6NUE - chains J and I of the 11 polymer chains in the assembly; structure by electron microscopy, 3.30 A resolution.

# Chain J
Molecule: CRISPR system single-strand-specific deoxyribonuclease Cas10/Csm1 (subtype III-A)
Organism: Streptococcus thermophilus
Notes: EC 3.1.-.-, 2.7.7.-
UniProt: A0A0A7HFE1 (CAS10_STRTR); residues 1-758 here = UniProt positions 1-758
Amino-acid sequence (758 residues; row label = number of the first residue in the row):
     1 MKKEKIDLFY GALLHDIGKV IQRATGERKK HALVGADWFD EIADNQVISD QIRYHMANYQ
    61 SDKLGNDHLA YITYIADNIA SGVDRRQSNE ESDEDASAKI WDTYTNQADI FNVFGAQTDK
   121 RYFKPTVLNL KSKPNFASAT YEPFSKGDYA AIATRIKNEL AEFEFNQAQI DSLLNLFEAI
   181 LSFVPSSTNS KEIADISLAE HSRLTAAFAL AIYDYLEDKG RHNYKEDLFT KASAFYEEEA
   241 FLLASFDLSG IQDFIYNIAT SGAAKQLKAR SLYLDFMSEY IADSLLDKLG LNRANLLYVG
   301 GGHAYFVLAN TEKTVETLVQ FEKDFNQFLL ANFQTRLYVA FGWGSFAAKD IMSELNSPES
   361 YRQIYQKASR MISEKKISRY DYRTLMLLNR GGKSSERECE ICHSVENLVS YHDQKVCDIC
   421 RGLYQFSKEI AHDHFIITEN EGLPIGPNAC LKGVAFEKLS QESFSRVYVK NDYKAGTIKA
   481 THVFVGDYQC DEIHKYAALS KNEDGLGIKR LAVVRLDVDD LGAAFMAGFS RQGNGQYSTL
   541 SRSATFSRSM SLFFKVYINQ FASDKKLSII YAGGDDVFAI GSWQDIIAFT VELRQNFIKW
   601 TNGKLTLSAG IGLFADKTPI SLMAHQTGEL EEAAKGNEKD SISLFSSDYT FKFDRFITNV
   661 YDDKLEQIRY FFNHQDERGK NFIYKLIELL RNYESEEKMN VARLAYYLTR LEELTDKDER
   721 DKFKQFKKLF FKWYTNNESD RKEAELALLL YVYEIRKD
Not modelled in the structure: 1-2, 83-104, 758
Ligand contacts: ATP (adenosine-5'-triphosphate): Tyr298, His303, Tyr305, Asp519, Asp520, Leu521, Ser547, Met550, Gly574, Asp575, Lys635
Swiss-Prot annotation at these positions:
  - mutagenesis: Asp16 (D16A: Dramatically decreased ssDNase activity. Wild-type synthesis of cOA), Asp575 to Asp576 (Wild-type ssDNase activity. No synthesis of cOA)
Reported in the primary citation:
  - binding site for ATP: Tyr298, His303, Leu521, Asp575, Lys635
  - catalytic residues: Asp16 (proposed by the authors, not directly observed)
  - allosteric site: Gln266, Arg397, His412, Tyr424, Lys495, Lys617

# Chain I
Molecule: CRISPR type III-associated RAMP protein Csm4
Organism: Streptococcus thermophilus
UniProt: A0A0A7HGA1 (A0A0A7HGA1_STRTR); residues 1-299 here = UniProt positions 1-299
Amino-acid sequence (299 residues; numbered 1 to 299; the number before each row is that of its first residue):
     1 MTYKLYIMTF QNAHFGSGTL DSSKLTFSAD RIFSALVLES LKMGKLDAFL AEANQDKFTL
    61 TDAFPFQFGP FLPKPIGYPK HDQIDQSVDV KEVRRQAKLS KKLQFLALEN VDDYLNGELF
   121 ENEEHAVIDT VTKNQPHKDG NLYQVATTRF SNDTSLYVIA NESDLLNELM SSLQYSGLGG
   181 KRSSGFGRFE LDIQNIPLEL SDRLTKNHSD KVMSLTTALP VDADLEEAME DGHYLLTKSS
   241 GFAFSHATNE NYRKQDLYKF ASGSTFSKTF EGQIVDVRPL DFPHAVLNYA KPLFFKLEV
Not modelled in the structure: 1-2, 298-299
Ligand contacts: ATP (adenosine-5'-triphosphate): Arg94, Arg95, Lys98

# Chain J / chain I interface
Contacting residue pairs (54; chain J residue first):
  Ile258(J) with Asp21(I)
  Gln334(J) with Asp256(I); Tyr258(I), hydrogen bond
  Thr335(J) with Leu236(I); Thr237(I); Tyr258(I)
  Arg362(J) with Val90(I)
  Gln366(J) with His81(I)
  Arg370(J) with His81(I), hydrogen bond
  Ile377(J) with His233(I); Tyr234(I)
  Ser378(J) with Tyr234(I)
  Arg379(J) with Tyr234(I), hydrogen bond (backbone-side chain)
  Tyr380(J) with Met229(I); Tyr234(I), hydrogen bond (backbone-side chain); Leu236(I), hydrophobic
  Asp381(J) with Glu226(I); Met229(I)
  Tyr382(J) with Leu225(I), hydrophobic; Glu226(I), hydrogen bond (backbone-side chain)
  Met386(J) with Asp222(I); Leu225(I), hydrophobic
  Leu388(J) with Asp256(I); Tyr258(I), hydrophobic
  Asn389(J) with Asp256(I), hydrogen bond (side chain-backbone); Leu257(I); Tyr258(I)
  Gly391(J) with Gln255(I)
  Gly392(J) with Gln255(I)
  Lys393(J) with Gln255(I); Pro279(I)
  Ser394(J) with Pro279(I), hydrogen bond (side chain-backbone); Leu280(I), hydrogen bond (side chain-backbone)
  Glu396(J) with Phe242(I); Glu250(I); Asn251(I); Tyr252(I); Arg253(I), hydrogen bond (side chain-backbone)
  Glu398(J) with Phe242(I)
  His403(J) with Gly18(I); Thr19(I)
  Gly522(J) with Arg94(I)
  Ala527(J) with Val90(I)
  Lys617(J) with Leu142(I)
  Pro619(J) with Asp21(I); Gln144(I)
  Ser621(J) with Asp21(I), hydrogen bond
  Leu622(J) with Asp21(I); Gln144(I)
  Gln626(J) with Thr130(I)
  Glu629(J) with Ile128(I)
  Glu632(J) with Lys102(I), salt bridge
  Lys639(J) with Lys91(I); Arg95(I)
Also at the interface, not in a pair above, chain J (40 interface residues in all): Asn257, Ala259, Leu385, Ser395, Asp520, Leu521, Ala523, Met526
Also at the interface, not in a pair above, chain I (35 interface residues in all): Pro220, Leu235, Phe260

# Summary
Chain J and chain I form an interface of 40 and 35 residues respectively; the contacts include 10 hydrogen
bonds and 1 salt bridge. Polar contacts include Glu632(J)-Lys102(I), Gln334(J)-Tyr258(I) and
Arg370(J)-His81(I). The paper reports the catalytic residue Asp16(J); a binding site for ATP at Tyr298(J),
His303(J) and Leu521(J) among others.
Chain J is CRISPR system single-strand-specific deoxyribonuclease Cas10/Csm1 (subtype III-A) and chain I is
CRISPR type III-associated RAMP protein Csm4, both from Streptococcus thermophilus; the structure, Small
conformation of apo CRISPR_Csm complex, was determined by electron microscopy, deposited together with 6NUD.
